PDB entry 7N1A | X-ray diffraction, 2.06 A resolution | chains A and B of the 3 polymer chains in the assembly

# Chain A
Name: MHC class I antigen, A-2 alpha chain
Source organism: Homo sapiens
UniProt: A0A5B8RNS7 (A0A5B8RNS7_HUMAN); residues 1-275 here correspond to UniProt positions 25-299 (UniProt number = residue number + 24)
Chain sequence (276 residues; each row starts with the number of its first residue; numbering starts at 0):
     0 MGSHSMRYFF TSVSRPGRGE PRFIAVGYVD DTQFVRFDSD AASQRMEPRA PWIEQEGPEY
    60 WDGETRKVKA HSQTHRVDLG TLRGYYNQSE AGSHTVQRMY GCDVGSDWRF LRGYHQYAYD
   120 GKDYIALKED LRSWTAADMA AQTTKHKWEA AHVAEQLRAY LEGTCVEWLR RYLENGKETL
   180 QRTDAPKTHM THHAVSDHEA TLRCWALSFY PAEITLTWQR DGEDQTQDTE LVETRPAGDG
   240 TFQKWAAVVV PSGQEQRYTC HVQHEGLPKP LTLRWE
Not modelled in the structure: 0
Construct notes: initiating methionine (0)
Disulfides: C101-C164, C203-C259

# Chain B
Name: Beta-2-microglobulin
Source organism: Homo sapiens
UniProt: P61769 (B2MG_HUMAN); residues 1-99 here correspond to UniProt positions 21-119 (UniProt number = residue number + 20)
Chain sequence (100 residues; row label = number of the first residue in the row; numbering starts at 0):
     0 MIQRTPKIQV YSRHPAENGK SNFLNCYVSG FHPSDIEVDL LKNGERIEKV EHSDLSFSKD
    60 WSFYLLYYTE FTPTEKDEYA CRVNHVTLSQ PKIVKWDRDM
Construct notes: initiating methionine (0)
Disulfides: C25-C80

# Chain A / chain B interface
Pairs across the interface (59; chain A residue first):
  F8(A) - S55(B)
  F8(A) - F56(B)
  F9(A) - F56(B)
  T10(A) - F56(B)
  T10(A) - F62(B)
  V12(A) - S33(B)
  R14(A) - D34(B)  salt bridge
  R21(A) - L54(B)
  I23(A) - D53(B)
  I23(A) - L54(B)
  V25(A) - D53(B)
  V25(A) - L54(B)
  V25(A) - S55(B)
  Y27(A) - S55(B)
  Y27(A) - Y63(B)  hydrogen bond
  Q32(A) - D53(B)  hydrogen bond
  R35(A) - D53(B)  salt bridge
  R48(A) - D53(B)  salt bridge
  S92(A) - M0(B)
  H93(A) - M0(B)
  T94(A) - F62(B)
  Q96(A) - H31(B)  hydrogen bond
  Q96(A) - F56(B)
  Q96(A) - W60(B)  hydrogen bond (side chain-backbone)
  Q96(A) - F62(B)
  R97(A) - F56(B)
  Q115(A) - W60(B)
  Y116(A) - W60(B)
  A117(A) - W60(B)  hydrophobic
  D119(A) - M0(B)
  D119(A) - I1(B)
  D119(A) - H31(B)
  G120(A) - I1(B)
  G120(A) - H31(B)  hydrogen bond (backbone-side chain)
  D122(A) - W60(B)  hydrogen bond
  R202(A) - D98(B)
  R202(A) - M99(B)
  W204(A) - D98(B)
  W204(A) - M99(B)
  V231(A) - Q8(B)
  E232(A) - K6(B)
  E232(A) - Q8(B)  hydrogen bond (backbone-side chain)
  E232(A) - S28(B)  hydrogen bond
  T233(A) - Y26(B)
  R234(A) - Q8(B)  hydrogen bond
  R234(A) - Y10(B)
  R234(A) - Y26(B)
  R234(A) - M99(B)  hydrogen bond (side chain-backbone)
  P235(A) - Y10(B)  hydrogen bond (backbone-side chain)
  P235(A) - N24(B)
  P235(A) - Y26(B)
  A236(A) - R12(B)  hydrogen bond (backbone-side chain)
  A236(A) - N24(B)  hydrogen bond (backbone-side chain)
  G237(A) - R12(B)  hydrogen bond (backbone-side chain)
  D238(A) - H13(B)
  Q242(A) - Y10(B)
  Q242(A) - S11(B)  hydrogen bond (side chain-backbone)
  Q242(A) - R12(B)  hydrogen bond (side chain-backbone)
  W244(A) - M99(B)  hydrogen bond (side chain-backbone)
Interface residues without a listed pair, chain A (37 interface residues in all): M98, L206
Interface residues without a listed pair, chain B (25 interface residues in all): P14, L65

# Overview
Chain A and chain B form an interface of 37 and 25 residues respectively; the contacts include 17 hydrogen
bonds and 3 salt bridges. Polar contacts include R14(A)-D34(B), R35(A)-D53(B) and R48(A)-D53(B).
Chain A is MHC class I antigen, A-2 alpha chain and chain B is Beta-2-microglobulin, both from Homo sapiens;
the structure, SARS-CoV-2 YLQ peptide binds to HLA-A2, was determined by X-ray diffraction, deposited together
with 7N1B, 7N1C, 7N1D, 7N1E and 7N1F.
